Entry 5SZH (X-ray diffraction, 2.30 A resolution); this record covers chains A and B.

# Chain A
Name: MICAL C-terminal-like protein
Source organism: Homo sapiens
UniProt: Q6ZW33 (MICLK_HUMAN); residue numbers follow UniProt; this construct covers 534-683
Amino-acid sequence (153 residues; numbered 531 to 683; the number before each row is that of its first residue):
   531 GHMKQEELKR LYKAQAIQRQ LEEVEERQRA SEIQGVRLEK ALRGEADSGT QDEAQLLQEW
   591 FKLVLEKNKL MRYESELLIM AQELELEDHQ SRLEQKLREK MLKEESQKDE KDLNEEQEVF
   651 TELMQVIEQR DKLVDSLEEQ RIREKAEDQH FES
Unresolved in the structure: 576-580, 679-683
Sequence notes: expression tag (531-533)

# Chain B
Name: Ras-related protein Rab-1B
Source organism: Homo sapiens
UniProt: Q9H0U4 (RAB1B_HUMAN); numbering as in UniProt (aligned over 1-201)
Amino-acid sequence (203 residues; numbered -1 to 201; the number before each row is that of its first residue; numbers below 1 keep their minus sign (Gly-1 is residue -1)):
    -1 GHMNPEYDYL FKLLLIGDSG VGKSCLLLRF ADDTYTESYI STIGVDFKIR TIELDGKTIK
    59 LQIWDTAGQE RFRTITSSYY RGAHGIIVVY DVTDQESYAN VKQWLQEIDR YASENVNKLL
   119 VGNKSDLTTK KVVDNTTAKE FADSLGIPFL ETSAKNATNV EQAFMTMAAE IKKRMGPGAA
   179 SGGERPNLKI DSTPVKPAGG GCC
Unresolved in the structure: 174-201
Sequence notes: expression tag (-1 to 0)
Bound ions: Mg2+: Ser22, Thr40 (together with GMP-PNP)
Small-molecule neighbours: GMP-PNP (GNP; phosphoaminophosphonic acid-guanylate ester): Asp16, Ser17, Gly18, Val19, Gly20, Lys21, Ser22, Cys23, Tyr33, Thr34, Glu35, Ser36, Tyr37, Ile38, Ser39, Thr40, Thr64, Ala65, Gly66, Gln67, Asn121, Lys122, Asp124, Leu125, Ser151, Ala152, Lys153
UniProt features mapped onto this chain:
  - region: Thr64 to Gly83 (Switch 2 region)
  - motif: Asp30 to Phe45 (Switch 1), Ala65 to Gly80 (Switch 2)
  - binding site (GTP): Ser17, Gly18, Val19, Gly20, Lys21, Ser22, Cys23, Tyr33, Thr34, Glu35, Ser36, Ser39, Thr40, Gly66, Asn121, Lys122, Asp124, Ser151, Ala152, Lys153
  - binding site (Mg(2+)): Ser22, Thr40, Asp63
  - modified residue: Met1 (N-acetylmethionine), Ser76 (Microbial infection: O-(2-cholinephosphoryl)serine), Tyr77 (Microbial infection: O-AMP-tyrosine), Cys201 (Cysteine methyl ester)
  - lipidation (S-geranylgeranyl cysteine): Cys200, Cys201
Reported in the primary citation:
  - specificity-determining residues: Glu4

# How chain A and chain B interact
Contacting residue pairs (42):
  His532(A) - Leu26(B)
  His532(A) - Thr34(B)
  Glu536(A) - Lys46(B)  salt bridge
  Arg602(A) - Met1(B)
  Ser605(A) - Met1(B)
  Glu606(A) - Gly-1(B)
  Glu606(A) - Met1(B)
  Ile609(A) - Gly-1(B)
  Ile609(A) - His0(B)
  Met610(A) - Gly-1(B)
  Glu613(A) - Gly-1(B)
  Gln620(A) - Asp44(B)  hydrogen bond
  Leu627(A) - Ile41(B)  hydrophobic
  Arg628(A) - Ile38(B)
  Arg628(A) - Ser39(B)  hydrogen bond (side chain-backbone)
  Arg628(A) - Ile41(B)
  Met631(A) - Ile41(B)  hydrophobic
  Phe650(A) - Ile41(B)  hydrophobic
  Met654(A) - Val43(B)  hydrophobic
  Met654(A) - Tyr77(B)
  Ile657(A) - Val43(B)
  Ile657(A) - Phe45(B)
  Ile657(A) - Trp62(B)  hydrophobic
  Arg660(A) - Asp44(B)  salt bridge
  Arg660(A) - Phe45(B)  hydrogen bond (side chain-backbone)
  Asp661(A) - Lys10(B)  salt bridge
  Asp661(A) - Phe45(B)
  Asp661(A) - Gln60(B)  hydrogen bond
  Asp661(A) - Trp62(B)
  Val664(A) - Ile47(B)  hydrophobic
  Asp665(A) - Lys10(B)  salt bridge
  Leu667(A) - His0(B)
  Leu667(A) - Pro3(B)
  Leu667(A) - Lys58(B)
  Glu668(A) - Tyr5(B)  hydrogen bond
  Gln670(A) - Met1(B)
  Arg671(A) - Pro3(B)
  Arg671(A) - Tyr5(B)
  Arg671(A) - Asp6(B)
  Glu674(A) - Met1(B)
  Glu674(A) - Asn2(B)
  Glu674(A) - Pro3(B)
Also at the interface, not in a pair above, chain A (26 interface residues in all): Glu624, Leu653
Also at the interface, not in a pair above, chain B (27 interface residues in all): Leu8, Asp30, Thr32, Thr40, Ile73

# Overview
26 residues of chain A face 27 of chain B across their interface, with 5 hydrogen bonds and 4 salt bridges.
Polar pairs include Glu536(A)-Lys46(B), Arg660(A)-Asp44(B) and Asp661(A)-Lys10(B). Ligands of chain B:
GMP-PNP. From UniProt: 20 GTP-binding residues and 3 Mg2+-binding residues on chain B. The paper reports the
specificity determinant Glu4(B).
Here chain A is MICAL C-terminal-like protein and chain B is Ras-related protein Rab-1B, both from Homo
sapiens. Entry 5SZH (Structure of human Rab1b in complex with the bMERB domain of Mical-cL) was determined by
X-ray diffraction (same publication as 5LPN, 5SZG, 5SZI, 5SZJ and 5SZK).
